Entry 8XLS (electron microscopy, 2.30 A resolution); this record covers chains B and F of the 17 polymer chains in the assembly.

== Chain B ==
Name: Photosystem I P700 chlorophyll a apoprotein A2
From: Thalassiosira pseudonana CCMP1335
Notes: EC 1.97.1.12
UniProtKB: A0T0M9 (PSAB_THAPS); residue numbers follow UniProt; this construct covers 1-733
Sequence (733 residues; row label = number of the first residue in the row):
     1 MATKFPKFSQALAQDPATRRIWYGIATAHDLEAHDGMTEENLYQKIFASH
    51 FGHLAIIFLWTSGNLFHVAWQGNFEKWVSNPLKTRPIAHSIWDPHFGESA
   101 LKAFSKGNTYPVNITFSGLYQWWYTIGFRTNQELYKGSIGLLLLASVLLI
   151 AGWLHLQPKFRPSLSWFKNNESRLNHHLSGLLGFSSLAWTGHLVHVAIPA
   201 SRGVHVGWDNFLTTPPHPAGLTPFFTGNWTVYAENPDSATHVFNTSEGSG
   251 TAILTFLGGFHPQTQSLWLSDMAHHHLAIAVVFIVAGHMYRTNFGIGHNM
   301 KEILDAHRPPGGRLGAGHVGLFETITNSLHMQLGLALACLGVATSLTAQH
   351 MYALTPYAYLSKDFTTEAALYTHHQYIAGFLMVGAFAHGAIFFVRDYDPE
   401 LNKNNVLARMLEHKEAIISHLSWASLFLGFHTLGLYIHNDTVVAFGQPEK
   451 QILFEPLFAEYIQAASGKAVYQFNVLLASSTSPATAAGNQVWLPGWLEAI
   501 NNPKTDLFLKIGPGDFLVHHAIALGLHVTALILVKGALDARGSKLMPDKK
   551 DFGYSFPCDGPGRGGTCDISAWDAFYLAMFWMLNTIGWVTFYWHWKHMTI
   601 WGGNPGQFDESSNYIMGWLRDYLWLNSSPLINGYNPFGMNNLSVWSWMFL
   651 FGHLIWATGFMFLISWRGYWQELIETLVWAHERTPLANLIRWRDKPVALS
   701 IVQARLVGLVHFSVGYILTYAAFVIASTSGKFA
Disordered / not traced: 1, 733
Bound ions: chlorophyll a Mg near D93 (its only coordinating residue here); 4Fe-4S cluster Fe: C558, C567 (shared with 2 residues of chain A)
Ligand contacts:
  - beta-carotene (BCR), molecule 1: G52, I56, L59, L149
  - beta-carotene (BCR), molecule 2: L54, F58, W60, G180, L181, F184, S185
  - beta-carotene (BCR), molecule 3: L187, L221, F224, F225, V281, I284, V285, H288
  - beta-carotene (BCR), molecule 4: M331, G334, L335, A338, V342, M382, A385, F386, G389, F392, F393, L407, A537
  - beta-carotene (BCR), molecule 5: F386, L407, M410, V534, L538
  - beta-carotene (BCR), molecule 6: V644, W647, M648, F651, W670, I674, L677
  - beta-carotene (BCR), molecule 7: T684, P685, L686, A687
  - chlorophyll a isomer (CL0): L619, L623, W624, W656
  - chlorophyll a (CLA), molecule 1: F5, F8, I25, A28, H29, L31, H34, S49, H53, I56
  - chlorophyll a (CLA), molecule 2: T18, I21, W22, I674, L677, V678, H681, I690, R691, W692, R693, D694, P696, V697
  - chlorophyll a (CLA), molecule 3: W22, F651, L654, I655, T658, M661, F662, L699, V707, V710, H711, V714
  - chlorophyll a (CLA), molecule 4: I25, A26, T27, A28, H29, D30, H330, L333, L337, F380, L381, V383, G384, A387, H388, I391, R395, Y554, W572, F575, F651, V710, V714, L718
  - chlorophyll a (CLA), molecule 5: H29, L31, Y43, I46, S49, H50, H53, L54, I57, F167, R173, H177, L181, L329, H330, Q332, L333, A336, L337, L340
  - chlorophyll a (CLA), molecule 6: H29, H53, I56, I57, W60, L340, I377, F380, L381
  - chlorophyll a (CLA), molecule 7: F47, F51, L144, V147, I150, A151, L154, H155, K159, F160, P162, W166
  - chlorophyll a (CLA), molecule 8: F47, H50, F51, L54, W166, F167, N169, S172, R173, H176, H177, G180, L181, L182, F283, L340, L346
  - chlorophyll a (CLA), molecule 9: I56, L59, W60, S62, G63, F66, H67, W70, Q71, H89, S90, I91, W92, L142
  - chlorophyll a (CLA), molecule 10: I56, W60, N64, H67, V68, A88, H89, N113, I114, T115, F116, S117, L119, V644, W645, M648
  - chlorophyll a (CLA), molecule 11: I57, F58, W60, T61, S117, G118, L119, W122, F184, S185, A188, L340, A343, T344, T347, M351, Y357, L370, H373, H374, I377, L381
  - chlorophyll a (CLA), molecule 12: W60, N64, F116, S117, L119, A369, L370, T372, H373, Y376, I377, F380, M648, I717, L718, Y720, A721, V724, I725
  - chlorophyll a (CLA), molecule 13: H89, S90, I91, W92, D93, P94, H95, F96, F104, N113, S643, V644, W647
  - chlorophyll a (CLA), molecule 14: W92, P94, H95
  - chlorophyll a (CLA), molecule 15: W122, T125, I126, L181, L182, S185, S186, W189, L267, M272, H275, H276, I279, A343, L346, T347, H350, M351, P356, Y357
  - chlorophyll a (CLA), molecule 16: I126, G127, F128, E133, K136, G137, G140, L141, L143, L144, S146, V147, I150, S185, A188, W189, G191, H192, H195, V196, V206, G207, W208, F211
  - chlorophyll a (CLA), molecule 17: W166, N169, S172, H176, T292, N293, F294
  - chlorophyll a (CLA), molecule 18: N170, R173, L174, H177, L178, M300, L304, F322, I325, T326, L335, A336, C339, L340, A343
  - chlorophyll a (CLA), molecule 19: L174, L178, L182, V282, F283, A286, M289, Y290, M300, I303, L304
  - chlorophyll a (CLA), molecule 20: N175, H176, S179, G180, F184, I284, H288, Y290, T292, F294, I296
  - chlorophyll a (CLA), molecule 21: L187, A188, T190, G191, V194, H195, F211, L212, T213, T214, P215, P216, H217, G220, L221, F224, Y232, L254, L277
  - chlorophyll a (CLA), molecule 22: F224, G227, W229, T230, Y232, A233, L254, T255, F256, H274, L277, A278, V281, V491
  - chlorophyll a (CLA), molecule 23: T255, F256, G258, G259, L267, D271, M272, H274, H275, A278, I279, V282, H350, L354, W492, W496
  - chlorophyll a (CLA), molecule 24: V282, I303, L304, H307, L314, H318, L321, I325, M331, V406, L407, M410
  - chlorophyll a (CLA), molecule 25: V285, A286, H288, M289, I296, G297, H298
  - chlorophyll a (CLA), molecule 26: M289, H298, E302, I303, A306, H307
  - chlorophyll a (CLA), molecule 27: A306, H307, R308, P309, P310, R313, L314
  - chlorophyll a (CLA), molecule 28: R313, L314, V406, R409, M410, E412, H413, A416, I417, H420
  - chlorophyll a (CLA), molecule 29: L335, A338, C339, V342, L346, Q349, H350, Y352, A353, L354, L507, F508
  - chlorophyll a (CLA), molecule 30: V342, S345, L346, Q349, Q375, G379, M382, F386, L526, T529, A530, L533, M582, T585, I586
  - chlorophyll a (CLA), molecule 31: Q349, Y352, Y371, F458, A459, I462, Q463, F508, L509, I511, H519, I522, L526, V589, Y592, W593, K596
  - chlorophyll a (CLA), molecule 32: Y376, T432, L433, Y436, V518, A521, L524, N584, W588, F591, I615, W618, L619, L623, S627, I631, F649, H653, W656, F712, Y716, T719, Y720, F723
  - chlorophyll a (CLA), molecule 33: A416, H420, W423
  - chlorophyll a (CLA), molecule 34: I417, H420, L421, W423, A424, A523, L526, H527
  - chlorophyll a (CLA), molecule 35: S419, H420, S422, W423, L426, F430
  - chlorophyll a (CLA), molecule 36: S422, S425, L426, G429, F430, L433, L524, V528, L531, I532, L577, F580, W581
  - chlorophyll a (CLA), molecule 37: W423, L426, F427, F430, H431
  - chlorophyll a (CLA), molecule 38: F427, L428, F454, E455, P456, L457, F458, A459, F516, H519, H520, A523, H527
  - chlorophyll a (CLA), molecule 39: F430, G434, L435, I437, H438, T441, V442, F445, K450, I452
  - chlorophyll a (CLA), molecule 40: L433, I437, D440, L524, F580, W581, N584, W588, I615, L619, W656, F712
  - chlorophyll a (CLA), molecule 41: L457, F458, Y461, F473
  - chlorophyll a (CLA), molecule 42: Y461, I462, A465, S466, L476, L477, A484, W492, L493, W496, F508
  - chlorophyll a (CLA), molecule 43: L476, S482, P483, A484, A487, G488, V491, W492
  - chlorophyll a (CLA), molecule 44: W647, L650, F651, H653, L654, W656, A657, F660
  - chlorophyll a (CLA), molecule 45: L654, A657, T658, F660, M661, I664, S665, Y669, W670, L673
  - chlorophyll a (CLA), molecule 46: L677, A680, H681, T684, A687, I690
  - chlorophyll a (CLA), molecule 47: W679, A680, R683, T684, P685
  - chlorophyll a (CLA), molecule 48: T684, P685, L686, A687, L689
  - phylloquinone (PQN): I21, W22, M661, F662, S665, W666, R667, W670, I674, V697, A698, L699, S700, A704
  - 4Fe-4S cluster (SF4): C558, G560, P561, T566, C567, W666, I701, R705
UniProt features mapped onto this chain:
  - binding site ([4Fe-4S] cluster): C558, C567
  - binding site (chlorophyll a): H653, M661, Y669
  - binding site (phylloquinone): W670

== Chain F ==
Name: Photosystem I reaction center subunit III
From: Thalassiosira pseudonana CCMP1335
UniProtKB: A0T0V0 (A0T0V0_THAPS); residues 1-185 here = UniProt positions 1-185
Sequence (185 residues; numbered 1 to 185; the number before each row is that of its first residue):
     1 MKRVNLLTLLFAVLIALTPNQALAEIGGLTKCSESAAFTKRLNASVKKLE
    51 QRASQYEADSPPALALKQQVERTQARFDKYSRSELLCGADGLPHLVADGR
   101 WSHAAEFILPGFGFIYISGWIGWVGRKYLRAVSTSANPSESEIIINVPLA
   151 LKIMTTGYIWPISAWQELISNDLVAVSEEITVSPR
Disordered / not traced: 1-24
Cystine bridges: C32-C87
Bound ions: chlorophyll a Mg near D98 (its only coordinating residue here)
Ligand contacts:
  - beta-carotene (BCR), molecule 1: A97, D98, G99, F107, I108, G119, G122, W123, R126, W160, A164
  - beta-carotene (BCR), molecule 2: P110, G113, F114, I117, I121
  - chlorophyll a (CLA), molecule 1: A97, F107, I108, F112, I115
  - chlorophyll a (CLA), molecule 2: D98, G99, R100, W101
  - chlorophyll a (CLA), molecule 3: F107, P110, G111, F114, I115, S118, G119, I121, G122, W160
  - chlorophyll a (CLA), molecule 4: F112, I115, Y116, W160, P161, A164, W165, L168, L173, V174
  - chlorophyll a (CLA), molecule 5: Y116, I117, W120, I121, V124, M154, Y158
  - chlorophyll a (CLA), molecule 6: I121, G122, V124, G125, R126, Y128, I145, A150, M154
  - chlorophyll a (CLA), molecule 7: G125, Y128, L129, S141, E142, I143, I145, A150, L151, M154

== How chain B and chain F interact ==
Pairs across the interface (49; chain B residue first):
  L411(B) - R185(F)
  E412(B) - R185(F)  hydrogen bond (backbone-side chain)
  K414(B) - S183(F)  hydrogen bond
  K414(B) - P184(F)
  K414(B) - R185(F)
  E415(B) - V182(F)
  E415(B) - S183(F)
  E415(B) - R185(F)  salt bridge
  Q447(B) - R76(F)
  P448(B) - R41(F)
  P448(B) - L92(F)
  E449(B) - R76(F)  salt bridge
  E449(B) - F77(F)
  E449(B) - Y80(F)
  E449(B) - L92(F)
  E449(B) - P93(F)
  K450(B) - R76(F)
  K450(B) - Y80(F)
  Q451(B) - L92(F)
  I452(B) - L95(F)  hydrophobic
  L453(B) - L92(F)  hydrophobic
  L453(B) - P93(F)
  L453(B) - H94(F)
  L453(B) - L95(F)  hydrogen bond (backbone-backbone)
  F454(B) - L95(F)  hydrophobic
  F454(B) - A97(F)  hydrophobic
  E455(B) - H94(F)  salt bridge
  E455(B) - L95(F)  hydrogen bond (backbone-backbone)
  L457(B) - V96(F)  hydrophobic
  L457(B) - A97(F)
  L457(B) - D98(F)
  F458(B) - D98(F)
  E460(B) - G27(F)
  V470(B) - G28(F)
  Y471(B) - G27(F)  hydrogen bond (backbone-backbone)
  Y471(B) - G28(F)  hydrogen bond (backbone-backbone)
  Q472(B) - E25(F)
  Q472(B) - G28(F)
  F473(B) - G27(F)
  F473(B) - R100(F)
  P513(B) - H94(F)
  R541(B) - R185(F)
  G542(B) - S183(F)
  S543(B) - S183(F)
  K544(B) - T181(F)  hydrogen bond
  K544(B) - V182(F)  hydrogen bond (side chain-backbone)
  K544(B) - S183(F)
  P547(B) - P184(F)
  E610(B) - R41(F)  salt bridge
Other interface residues (no listed pair), chain B (28 interface residues in all): Y397
Other interface residues (no listed pair), chain F (24 interface residues in all): I26, L29, D90, F107

== In short ==
Chain B and chain F form an interface of 28 and 24 residues respectively, with 8 hydrogen bonds and 4 salt
bridges. Polar contacts include E415(B)-R185(F), E449(B)-R76(F) and E455(B)-H94(F). 5 chlorophyll a molecules
are bound between chain B and chain F.
Here chain B is Photosystem I P700 chlorophyll a apoprotein A2 and chain F is Photosystem I reaction center
subunit III, both from Thalassiosira pseudonana CCMP1335. Entry 8XLS (PSI-FCPI of the diatom Thalassiosira
pseudonana CCMP1335) was determined by electron microscopy.
